PDB entry 7SSP | electron microscopy, 3.50 A resolution | chains G and H of the 8 polymer chains in the assembly

[Chain G (and H)]
Molecule: 5-demethoxyubiquinone hydroxylase, mitochondrial
From: Homo sapiens
Notes: EC 1.14.99.60; chain H of this document is another copy of the same molecule, construct and numbering; everything in this record applies to it too
UniProtKB: Q99807 (COQ7_HUMAN); residues 1-217 here = UniProt positions 1-217
Sequence (217 residues; numbered 1 to 217; the number before each row is that of its first residue):
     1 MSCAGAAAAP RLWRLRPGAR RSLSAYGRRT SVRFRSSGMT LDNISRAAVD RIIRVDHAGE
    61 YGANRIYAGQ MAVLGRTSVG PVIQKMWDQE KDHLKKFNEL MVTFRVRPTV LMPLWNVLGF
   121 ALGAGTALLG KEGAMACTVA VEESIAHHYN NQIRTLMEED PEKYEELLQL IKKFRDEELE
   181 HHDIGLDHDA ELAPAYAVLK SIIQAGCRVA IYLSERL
Not modelled in the structure: 1-44, 185-192
Swiss-Prot annotation at these positions:
  - region: R11 to R29 (Required for nuclear localization)
  - binding site (NADH): R51, Y212, R216
  - binding site (Fe cation): E60, E90, H93, E142, E178, H181
  - natural variant: R54 (R54Q: In COQ10D8 and HMNR9; R54W: In HMNR9; uncertain significance), R107 (R107W: In COQ10D8; uncertain significance), L111 (L111P: In COQ10D8), V141 (V141E: In COQ10D8), Y149 (Y149C: In COQ10D8 and HMNR9; uncertain significance), L156 (L156Q: In HMNR9; uncertain significance; L156R: In HMNR9; uncertain significance)
  - mutagenesis: R28 (R28A: Reduces nuclear localization. Increases level of reactive oxygen species (ROS)), R51 (R51A: Loss of function activity; when associated with A-208; A-212 and A-216), E178 (E178K: No detectable ubiquinone is produced), R208 (R208A: Loss of function activity; when associated with A-51; A-212 and A-216), Y212 (Y212A: Loss of function activity; when associated with A-51; A-208 and A-216), R216 (R216A: Loss of function activity; when associated with A-51; A-208 and A-212)

[How chain G and chain H interact]
Pairs across the interface (4):
  P194(G) - Y196(H)
  A195(G) - A195(H)  hydrophobic
  A195(G) - Y196(H)  hydrophobic
  Y196(G) - A195(H)  hydrophobic
Interface residues without a listed pair, chain G (5 interface residues in all): L129, V198
Interface residues without a listed pair, chain H (5 interface residues in all): L129, P194, V198

[Overview]
The chain G/chain H interface involves 5 residues from each chain. From UniProt: 3 NADH-binding residues, 6 Fe
cation-binding residues and 6 mutagenesis sites on chain G.
Chain G and chain H are both 5-demethoxyubiquinone hydroxylase, mitochondrial (Homo sapiens); the structure,
Structure of the human COQ7:COQ9 complex by single-particle electron cryo-microscopy, unliganded state, was
determined by electron microscopy, deposited together with 7SSS.
